PDB entry 3ELD | X-ray diffraction, 1.90 A resolution | chain A

# Chain A
Protein: Methyltransferase
From: Wesselsbron virus
Notes: EC 2.1.1.57; fragment: NS5 N-terminal methyltransferase domain
UniProt: C8XPB0 (C8XPB0_9FLAV); residues 1-292 here correspond to UniProt positions 2500-2791 (UniProt number = residue number + 2499)
Chain sequence (300 residues; each row starts with the number of its first residue; numbers below 1 keep their minus sign (Met-7 is residue -7)):
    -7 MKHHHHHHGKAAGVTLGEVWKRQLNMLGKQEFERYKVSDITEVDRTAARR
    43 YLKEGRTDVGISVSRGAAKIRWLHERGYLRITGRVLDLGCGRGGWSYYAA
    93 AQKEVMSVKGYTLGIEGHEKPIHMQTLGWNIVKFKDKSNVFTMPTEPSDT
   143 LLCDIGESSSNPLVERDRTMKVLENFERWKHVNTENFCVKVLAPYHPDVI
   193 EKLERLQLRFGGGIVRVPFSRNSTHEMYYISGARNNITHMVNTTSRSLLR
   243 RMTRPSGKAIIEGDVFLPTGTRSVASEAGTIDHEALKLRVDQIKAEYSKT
Unresolved in the structure: -7 to 5, 267-269, 286-292
Construct notes: expression tag (-7 to 0)
Ligand contacts: sinefungin (SFG): Ser56, Gly58, Ala59, Gly81, Cys82, Gly83, Arg84, Gly85, Gly86, Trp87, Tyr103, Thr104, Leu105, His110, Glu111, Ser130, Asn131, Val132, Phe133, Asp146, Ile147

# Summary
Bound to chain A: sinefungin.
Chain A is Methyltransferase (Wesselsbron virus); the structure, Wesselsbron methyltransferase in complex with
Sinefungin, was determined by X-ray diffraction (same publication as 3ELU, 3ELW, 3ELY, 3EMB and 3EMD).
